Entry 8JSN (electron microscopy, 3.40 A resolution); this record covers chains C and D of the 6 polymer chains in the assembly.

# Chain C (and D)
Name: Polymerase cofactor VP35
From: Ebola virus
Notes: chain D of this document is another copy of the same molecule, construct and numbering; everything in this record applies to it too
UniProt: A0A1C4HDK9 (A0A1C4HDK9_9MONO); residues 1-340 here = UniProt positions 1-340
Chain sequence (340 residues; row label = number of the first residue in the row):
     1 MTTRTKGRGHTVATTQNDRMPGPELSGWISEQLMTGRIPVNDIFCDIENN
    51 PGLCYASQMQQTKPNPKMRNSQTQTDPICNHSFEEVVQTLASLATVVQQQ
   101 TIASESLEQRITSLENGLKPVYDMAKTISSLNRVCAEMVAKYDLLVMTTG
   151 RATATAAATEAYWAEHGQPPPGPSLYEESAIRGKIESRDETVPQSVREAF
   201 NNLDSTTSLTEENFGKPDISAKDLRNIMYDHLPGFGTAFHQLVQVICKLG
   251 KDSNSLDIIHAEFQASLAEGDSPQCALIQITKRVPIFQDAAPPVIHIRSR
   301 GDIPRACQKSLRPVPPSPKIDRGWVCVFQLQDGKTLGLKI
Unresolved in the structure: 1-80, 180-340 (chain D: 1-81, 150-340)

# How chain C and chain D interact
Residue-residue contacts - 22 pairs, chain C then chain D:
  His81(C) - Phe83(D)
  Glu85(C) - Val86(D)
  Glu85(C) - Leu90(D)
  Gln88(C) - Leu90(D)  hydrogen bond (side chain-backbone)
  Gln88(C) - Ala94(D)
  Thr95(C) - Val97(D)
  Gln99(C) - Gln100(D)  hydrogen bond (side chain-backbone)
  Gln99(C) - Thr101(D)
  Gln99(C) - Ser104(D)  hydrogen bond
  Ile102(C) - Glu108(D)
  Ser106(C) - Glu108(D)  hydrogen bond
  Leu118(C) - Leu118(D)  hydrophobic
  Leu118(C) - Val121(D)  hydrophobic
  Pro120(C) - Val121(D)
  Thr127(C) - Ile128(D)
  Thr127(C) - Asn132(D)
  Leu131(C) - Leu131(D)  hydrophobic
  Leu131(C) - Asn132(D)
  Leu131(C) - Cys135(D)  hydrophobic
  Lys141(C) - Tyr142(D)
  Leu145(C) - Tyr142(D)
  Leu145(C) - Val146(D)  hydrophobic
Also at the interface, not in a pair above, chain C (21 interface residues in all): Glu84, Ala103, Met124, Ile128, Ser130, Val134, Cys135, Met138
Also at the interface, not in a pair above, chain D (22 interface residues in all): Val87, Ala91, Ala125, Met138, Val139

# Summary
Chain C and chain D form an interface of 21 and 22 residues respectively, with 4 hydrogen bonds. Polar
contacts include Gln88(C)-Leu90(D), Gln99(C)-Gln100(D) and Gln99(C)-Ser104(D).
Both chains are Polymerase cofactor VP35 (Ebola virus). Entry 8JSN (The structure of EBOV L-VP35-RNA complex
(conformation 2)) was determined by electron microscopy together with 8JSL and 8JSM from the same study.
